8DK2 - chains A and C of the 10 polymer chains in the assembly; structure by electron microscopy, 4.10 A resolution (low resolution: residue-level contacts below are approximate; hydrogen-bond / salt-bridge calls are withheld).

[Chain A]
Protein: JetA
From: Pseudomonas aeruginosa PA14
Reference sequence: A0A0H2ZJP9 (A0A0H2ZJP9_PSEAB); residues -5 to 499 here correspond to UniProt positions 34-538 (UniProt number = residue number + 39)
Chain sequence (517 residues; numbered -17 to 499; the number before each row is that of its first residue; numbers below 1 keep their minus sign (Met-17 is residue -17)):
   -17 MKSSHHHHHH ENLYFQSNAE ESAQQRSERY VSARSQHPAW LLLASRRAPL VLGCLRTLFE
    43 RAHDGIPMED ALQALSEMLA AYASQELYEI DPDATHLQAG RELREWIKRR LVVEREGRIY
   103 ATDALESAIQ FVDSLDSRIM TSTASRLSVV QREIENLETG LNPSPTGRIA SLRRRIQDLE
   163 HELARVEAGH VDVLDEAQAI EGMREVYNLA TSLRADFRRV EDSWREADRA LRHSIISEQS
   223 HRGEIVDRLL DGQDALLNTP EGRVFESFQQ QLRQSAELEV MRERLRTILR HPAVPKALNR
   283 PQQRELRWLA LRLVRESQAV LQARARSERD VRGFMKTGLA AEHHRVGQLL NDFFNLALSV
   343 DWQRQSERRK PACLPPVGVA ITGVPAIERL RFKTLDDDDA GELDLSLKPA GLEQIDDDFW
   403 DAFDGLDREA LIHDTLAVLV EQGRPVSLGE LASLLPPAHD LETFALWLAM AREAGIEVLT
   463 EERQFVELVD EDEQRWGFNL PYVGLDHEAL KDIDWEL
Not modelled in the structure: -17 to 4, 43-50, 68-75, 221-222, 370-403, 498-499
Construct notes: initiating methionine (-17); expression tag (-16 to -6); conflict Tyr-4 (Trp35 in A0A0H2ZJP9), Phe-3 (Lys36 in A0A0H2ZJP9), Gln-2 (Val37 in A0A0H2ZJP9), Ser-1 (Ala38 in A0A0H2ZJP9), Asn0 (Ala39 in A0A0H2ZJP9), Ala1 (Met40 in A0A0H2ZJP9)

[Chain C]
Protein: JetC
From: Pseudomonas aeruginosa PA14
Reference sequence: A0A8G4Z850 (A0A8G4Z850_PSEAI); residue numbers follow UniProt; this construct covers 2-1101
Chain sequence (1119 residues; numbered -17 to 1101; the number before each row is that of its first residue; numbers below 1 keep their minus sign (Met-17 is residue -17)):
   -17 MKSSHHHHHH ENLYFQSNAK QALLWRDSET FILTSIELYN WGGFQGYHRA EIDPSGTAVI
    43 GPTGSGKTTL VDALMTLLCA NPRYNLASTG GHESDRDLVS YVRGVTGPGD GGVEQSHIAR
   103 QGKTVTAIAA TLERDGAQVR LGAVLWFEGT SSSASDLKKL WLLSESPEQT LEHWLSQHHA
   163 GGMRALRQME KDGMGIWPYP SKKAFLARLR DYFEVGENAF TLLNRAAGLK QLNSIDEIFR
   223 ELVLDDRSAF ERAAEVASSF DDLTDIHREL ETARKQQRSL QPVADGWERY RALQEQLQDK
   283 QALEGILPVW FAEQGYRLWL AETNRLEKEH KQAELDQAQC RSQLEIQKGV VDQHRQRYLR
   343 VGGAGIDQLR GRIADWVREC DKRRLKAEQY QRLAKGLGLA DELSAAALEE NQQQIAARLE
   403 ILAQQTTDAR QKAFDAGLVQ QELNGRLQSL QQERAEVERR PGSNLPGHFH AFRGDLAQEL
   463 GVDESALPFV AELVQVKPEE LAWRGAIERA IGSHRLRILV PQGSSQAALR WVNQRHNRLH
   523 VRLLEVKEPS SRPVFFDDGF TRKLTFKEHP YREAVKALLA DNDRHCVEST EQLRHTPHAM
   583 TAQGLMSGKE RFFDKQDQKR LDEDWLTGFD NRDRLAFLAE QIREVNEQLV PAKLALDAAQ
   643 GDVGQLESQA SLLQRIEELQ FDDIDRPGAE RQLQSLRTQL DTLTRPDSNL AVIKAELDQA
   703 EALRESLDQQ LQRLIEQCVQ LKTQFDQAAS ATRKAYRGAE KGLSDTQREL AQAHFPILST
   763 DDLGDIDELE RKHTRELQGQ LKTLGEKLGD QKTELAKRMS DALKADTGAL AEVGRELVDV
   823 PRYLERLRVL TEEALPEKLK RFLEYLNRSS DDGVTQLLSY IDHEVSMIEE RLDDLNSTMQ
   883 RVDFQPGRYL RLVAKKVIHE SLRTLQHAQR QLNSARFIDD EGESHYKALQ ALVGLLKDAC
   943 EHSRNQGAKA LLDPRFRLEF AVSVIDREGN NLIETRTGSQ GGSGGEKEII ASYVLTASLS
  1003 YALCPDGSSR PLFGTIVLDQ AFSRSSHAVA GRIIAALREF GLHAVFITPN KEMRLLRHHT
  1063 RSAVVVHRRG VESSLVSLSW EALDEHHQQR IRAMHEVAH
Not modelled in the structure: -17 to 9, 343-690, 919-926, 1089-1101
Construct notes: initiating methionine (-17); expression tag (-16 to 1); conflict Gln1022 (Glu in A0A8G4Z850)
Metal / ion sites: Mg2+: Asn67, Leu68
Residues lining bound ligands:
  - ATP-gamma-S (AGS; phosphothiophosphoric acid-adenylate ester), molecule 1: Pro44, Thr45, Gly46, Ser47, Gly48, Lys49, Thr50, Thr51, Arg78, Ser82, Tyr83, Val87, Thr88, Gly89, Arg1070
  - ATP-gamma-S (AGS), molecule 2: Gly983, Ser985, Gly986, Gly987, Glu988

[Chain A / chain C interface]
Residue-residue contacts (17; chain A residue first):
  Arg272(A) - Glu872(C)
  Arg282(A) - Asp875(C)
  Trp290(A) - Asp876(C)
  Trp290(A) - Asp1008(C)
  Trp290(A) - Gly1009(C)
  Trp290(A) - Ser1010(C)
  Leu293(A) - Gly1009(C)
  Leu293(A) - Ser1010(C)
  Leu293(A) - Ser1011(C)
  Arg297(A) - Ser1011(C)
  Arg297(A) - Arg1012(C)
  Gln304(A) - Arg116(C)
  Ala404(A) - Met1055(C)
  Phe405(A) - Met1055(C)
  Asp406(A) - Arg1056(C)
  Leu408(A) - Arg1056(C)
  Asp409(A) - Arg1056(C)
Other interface residues (no listed pair), chain A (12 interface residues in all): Arg289
Other interface residues (no listed pair), chain C (14 interface residues in all): Ser10, Glu11, Met869

[In short]
12 residues of chain A face 14 of chain C across their interface. Bound to chain C: ATP-gamma-S. Asn67(C) and
Leu68(C) form the Mg2+ site.
Chain A is JetA and chain C is JetC, both from Pseudomonas aeruginosa PA14; the structure, CryoEM structure of
Pseudomonas aeruginosa PA14 JetABC in an unclamped state trapped in ATP dependent dimeric ..., was determined
by electron microscopy, deposited together with 7TIL, 8DK1 and 8DK3.
